Entry 9FAW (electron microscopy, 2.90 A resolution); this record covers chains C and L of the 10 polymer chains in the assembly.

== Chain C ==
Protein: Isoform 2 of Gamma-aminobutyric acid receptor subunit gamma-2
Organism: Homo sapiens
Reference sequence: P18507 (GBRG2_HUMAN); residues 21-428 here correspond to UniProt positions 60-467 (UniProt number = residue number + 39)
Sequence (409 residues; row label = number of the first residue in the row):
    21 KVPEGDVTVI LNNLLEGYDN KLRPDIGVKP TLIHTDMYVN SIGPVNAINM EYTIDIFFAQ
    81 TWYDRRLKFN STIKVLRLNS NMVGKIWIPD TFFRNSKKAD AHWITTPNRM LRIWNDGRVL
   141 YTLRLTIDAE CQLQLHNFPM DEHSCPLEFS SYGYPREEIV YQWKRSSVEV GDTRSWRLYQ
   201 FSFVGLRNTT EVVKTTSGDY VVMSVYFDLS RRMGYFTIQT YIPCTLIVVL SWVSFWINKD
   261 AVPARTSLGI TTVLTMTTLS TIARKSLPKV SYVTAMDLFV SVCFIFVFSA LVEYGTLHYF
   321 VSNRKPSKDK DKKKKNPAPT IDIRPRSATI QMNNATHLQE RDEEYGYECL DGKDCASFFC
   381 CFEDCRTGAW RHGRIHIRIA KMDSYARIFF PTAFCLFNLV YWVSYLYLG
Not modelled in the structure: 326-368, 386-395
Differences from the reference sequence: expression tag (429)
Modified / non-standard residues: Cys380 (S-palmitoyl-L-cysteine; P1L); Cys381 (S-palmitoyl-L-cysteine; P1L); Cys385 (S-palmitoyl-L-cysteine; P1L)
UniProt features mapped onto this chain:
  - glycosylation (N-linked (GlcNAc...) asparagine): Asn90, Asn208
Disulfide bonds: Cys151-Cys165
Residues lining bound ligands: phosphatidylglycerol (PGW; (1R)-2-{[(S)-{[(2S)-2,3-dihydroxypropyl]oxy}(hydroxy)phosphoryl]oxy}-1-[(hexadecanoyloxy)methyl]ethyl (9Z)-octadec-9-enoate): Ser280, Ser291, Tyr292, Val293, Leu298, Ser301, Phe304, Ile305

== Chain L ==
Protein: LHFPL tetraspan subfamily member 4 protein
Organism: Homo sapiens
Reference sequence: Q7Z7J7 (LHPL4_HUMAN); numbering as in UniProt (aligned over 17-203)
Sequence (187 residues; numbered 17 to 203; the number before each row is that of its first residue):
    17 RNSRAIGVLW AIFTICFAII NVVVFIQPYW VGDSVSTPKP GYFGLFHYCV GSGLAGRELT
    77 CRGSFTDFST IPSSAFKAAA FFVLLSMVLI LGCITCFSLF FFCNTATVYK ICAWMQLLAA
   137 LCLVLGCMIF PDGWDAETIR DMCGAKTGKY SLGDCSVRWA YILAIIGILN ALILSFLAFV
   197 LGNRQTD
Disulfide bonds: Cys65-Cys77, Cys109-Cys128, Cys159-Cys171
Residues lining bound ligands: phosphatidylglycerol (PGW; (1R)-2-{[(S)-{[(2S)-2,3-dihydroxypropyl]oxy}(hydroxy)phosphoryl]oxy}-1-[(hexadecanoyloxy)methyl]ethyl (9Z)-octadec-9-enoate): Phe81, Thr82, Asp83, Phe84, Ser85

== How chain C and chain L interact ==
Contacting residue pairs - 34 pairs, chain C then chain L:
  Tyr292(C) - Asp83(L)
  Val293(C) - Thr82(L)
  Ser377(C) - Lys126(L)  hydrogen bond (backbone-side chain)
  Ser377(C) - Asn199(L)
  Phe378(C) - Phe195(L)
  Phe378(C) - Val196(L)  hydrophobic
  Phe378(C) - Asn199(L)
  Phe379(C) - Phe192(L)  hydrophobic
  Phe379(C) - Phe195(L)  hydrophobic
  Cys380(C) - Lys126(L)  hydrogen bond (backbone-side chain)
  Cys380(C) - Trp130(L)
  Cys380(C) - Leu134(L)
  Cys381(C) - Thr123(L)
  Cys381(C) - Lys126(L)
  Cys381(C) - Ile127(L)
  Cys381(C) - Trp130(L)
  Cys381(C) - Met131(L)
  Cys381(C) - Leu134(L)
  Cys385(C) - Thr123(L)
  Arg398(C) - Cys119(L)  hydrogen bond
  Ser404(C) - Phe118(L)
  Tyr405(C) - Phe118(L)  hydrophobic
  Ile408(C) - Ser114(L)
  Phe409(C) - Thr111(L)
  Phe409(C) - Cys112(L)  hydrophobic
  Thr412(C) - Thr111(L)
  Thr412(C) - Ser114(L)
  Ala413(C) - Thr111(L)
  Leu416(C) - Leu107(L)  hydrophobic
  Leu416(C) - Ile110(L)
  Leu416(C) - Thr111(L)
  Val420(C) - Leu107(L)  hydrophobic
  Ser424(C) - Ile42(L)
  Leu428(C) - Ile42(L)  hydrophobic
Interface residues without a listed pair, chain C (22 interface residues in all): His156, Thr294, Tyr425
Interface residues without a listed pair, chain L (25 interface residues in all): Val38, Leu105, Leu115, Asn120, Leu133

== Overview ==
Chain C and chain L form an interface of 22 and 25 residues respectively, with 3 hydrogen bonds. Among the
polar pairs are Ser377(C)-Lys126(L), Cys380(C)-Lys126(L) and Arg398(C)-Cys119(L). Phosphatidylglycerol is
bound between chain C and chain L.
Here chain C is Isoform 2 of Gamma-aminobutyric acid receptor subunit gamma-2 and chain L is LHFPL tetraspan
subfamily member 4 protein, both from Homo sapiens. Entry 9FAW (CryoEM structure of human full-length
beta3gamma2 GABA(A) receptor in complex with GARLH4, the TMD of Neuroligin2 ...) was determined by electron
microscopy.
